Entry 1Q0Q (X-ray diffraction, 1.90 A resolution); this record covers chains A and B.

# Chain A (and B)
Protein: 1-deoxy-D-xylulose 5-phosphate reductoisomerase
From: Escherichia coli
Notes: EC 1.1.1.267; chain B of this document is another copy of the same molecule, construct and numbering; everything in this record applies to it too
Reference sequence: P45568 (DXR_ECOLI); numbering as in UniProt (aligned over 1-398)
Sequence (406 residues; each row starts with the number of its first residue; numbers below 1 keep their minus sign (His-7 is residue -7)):
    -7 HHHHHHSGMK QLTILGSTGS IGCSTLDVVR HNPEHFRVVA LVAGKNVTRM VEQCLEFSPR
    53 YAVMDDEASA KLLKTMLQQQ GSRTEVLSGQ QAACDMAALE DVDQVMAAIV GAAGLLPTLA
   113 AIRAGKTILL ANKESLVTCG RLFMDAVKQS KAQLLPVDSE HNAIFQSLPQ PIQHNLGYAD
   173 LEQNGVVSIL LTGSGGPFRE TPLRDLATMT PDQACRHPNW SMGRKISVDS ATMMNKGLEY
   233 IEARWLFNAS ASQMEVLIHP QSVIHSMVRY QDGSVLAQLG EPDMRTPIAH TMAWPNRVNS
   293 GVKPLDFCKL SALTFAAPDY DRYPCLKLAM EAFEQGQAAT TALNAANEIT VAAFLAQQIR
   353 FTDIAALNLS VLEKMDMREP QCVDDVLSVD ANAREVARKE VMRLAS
Not modelled in the structure: -7 to 0
Construct notes: expression tag (-7 to 0)
Residues lining bound ligands:
  - 1-deoxy-D-xylulose-5-phosphate (DXP): Lys125, Asp150, Ser151, Glu152, Thr184, Gly185, Ser186, Gly187, Gly188, His209, Trp212, Met214, Ile218, Ser222, Asn227, Lys228, Glu231, Met276
  - NADPH (NDP; NADPH dihydro-nicotinamide-adenine-dinucleotide phosphate): Gly8, Ser9, Thr10, Gly11, Ser12, Ile13, Val34, Ala35, Gly36, Lys37, Asn38, Asp57, Ala100, Ile101, Val102, Gly103, Ala105, Ala123, Asn124, Lys125, Glu126, Asp150, Ser213, Met214, Gly215, Ile218, Met276
UniProt features mapped onto this chain:
  - binding site (NADPH): Thr10, Gly11, Ser12, Ile13, Gly36, Lys37, Asn38, Asn124, Glu126, Gly215
  - binding site (1-deoxy-D-xylulose 5-phosphate): Lys125, Ser151, Glu152, Ser186, His209, Ser222, Asn227, Lys228, Glu231
  - binding site (Mn(2+)): Asp150, Glu152, Glu231
  - mutagenesis: Gly14 (G14D: Loss of solubility and activity), His153 (H153Q: Increase in KM for substrate. Reduces activity 35-fold), His209 (H209Q: Increase in KM for substrate. Reduces activity 5000-fold), Glu231 (E231K: No effect on KM for substrate. Reduces activity by over 99.9%), His257 (H257Q: Strong increase in KM for substrate. Loss of activity)

# Interface between chain A and chain B
Residue-residue contacts (74; chain A residue first):
  Gln158(A) with Ser266(B), hydrogen bond; Leu268(B)
  Gln162(A) with Gln162(B), hydrogen bond
  Gly177(A) with Arg289(B)
  Leu182(A) with Phe299(B), hydrophobic
  Leu249(A) with Phe299(B), hydrophobic
  Met259(A) with Phe299(B), hydrophobic
  Arg261(A) with Pro296(B); Leu297(B), hydrogen bond (side chain-backbone); Phe299(B)
  Tyr262(A) with Arg289(B)
  Gln263(A) with Arg289(B); Val290(B); Asn291(B)
  Asp264(A) with Thr278(B), hydrogen bond (backbone-side chain); Ala281(B); His282(B); Arg289(B), salt bridge; Val290(B), hydrogen bond (backbone-backbone); Ser292(B), hydrogen bond (backbone-side chain); Val294(B)
  Gly265(A) with Thr278(B)
  Ser266(A) with Gln158(B), hydrogen bond; Gln270(B), hydrogen bond; Leu271(B); Thr278(B); Arg289(B), hydrogen bond
  Val267(A) with Ala269(B); Gln270(B); Leu271(B), hydrogen bond (backbone-backbone)
  Leu268(A) with Gln158(B); Ala269(B); Gln270(B)
  Ala269(A) with Val267(B); Leu268(B); Ala269(B), hydrogen bond (backbone-backbone)
  Gln270(A) with Ser266(B), hydrogen bond; Val267(B); Leu268(B)
  Leu271(A) with Ser266(B); Val267(B), hydrogen bond (backbone-backbone)
  Thr278(A) with Asp264(B), hydrogen bond (side chain-backbone); Gly265(B); Ser266(B)
  Ala281(A) with Asp264(B)
  His282(A) with Asp264(B)
  Arg289(A) with Gly177(B); Tyr262(B); Gln263(B); Asp264(B), salt bridge; Ser266(B), hydrogen bond
  Val290(A) with Gln263(B); Asp264(B), hydrogen bond (backbone-backbone)
  Asn291(A) with Gln263(B)
  Ser292(A) with Asp264(B), hydrogen bond (side chain-backbone)
  Val294(A) with Asp264(B)
  Pro296(A) with Arg261(B)
  Leu297(A) with Arg261(B), hydrogen bond (backbone-side chain)
  Phe299(A) with Leu182(B), hydrophobic; Leu249(B), hydrophobic; Met259(B), hydrophobic; Arg261(B); Phe307(B)
  Cys300(A) with Ala308(B); Ala309(B)
  Ala304(A) with Ala304(B), hydrophobic; Leu305(B)
  Leu305(A) with Ala304(B); Leu305(B), hydrogen bond (backbone-backbone)
  Phe307(A) with Phe299(B); Leu302(B), hydrophobic; Leu305(B), hydrophobic
  Ala308(A) with Cys300(B)
  Ala309(A) with Cys300(B), hydrogen bond (backbone-side chain)
Also at the interface, not in a pair above, chain A (39 interface residues in all): Asn176, Ile256, Gly272, Leu302, Thr306
Also at the interface, not in a pair above, chain B (39 interface residues in all): Asn176, Ile256, Gly272, Thr306

# Summary
Chain A and chain B each contribute 39 residues to their interface, with 20 hydrogen bonds and 2 salt bridges.
Among the polar pairs are Asp264(A)-Arg289(B), Gln158(A)-Ser266(B) and Gln162(A)-Gln162(B). Ligands of chain
A: 1-deoxy-D-xylulose-5-phosphate and NADPH.
Chain A and chain B are both 1-deoxy-D-xylulose 5-phosphate reductoisomerase (Escherichia coli); the
structure, Crystal structure of DXR in complex with the substrate 1-deoxy-D-xylulose-5-phosphate, was
determined by X-ray diffraction, deposited together with 1Q0H and 1Q0L.
